2DKV - chain A; structure by X-ray diffraction, 2.00 A resolution.

Chain A:
Name: chitinase
Organism: Oryza sativa Japonica Group
Notes: EC 3.2.1.14
Sequence (309 residues; numbered 32 to 340; the number before each row is that of its first residue):
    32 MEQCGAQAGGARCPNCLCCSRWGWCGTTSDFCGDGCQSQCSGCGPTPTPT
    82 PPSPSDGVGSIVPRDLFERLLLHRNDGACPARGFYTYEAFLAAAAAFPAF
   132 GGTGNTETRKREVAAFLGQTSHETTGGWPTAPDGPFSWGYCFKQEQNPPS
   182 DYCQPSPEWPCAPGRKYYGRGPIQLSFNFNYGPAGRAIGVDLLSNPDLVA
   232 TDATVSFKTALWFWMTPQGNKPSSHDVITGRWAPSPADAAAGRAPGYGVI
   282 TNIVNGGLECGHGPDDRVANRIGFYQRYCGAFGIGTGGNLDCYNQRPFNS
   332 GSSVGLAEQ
Unresolved in the structure: 32, 75-86, 331-340
Disulfides: Cys-35/Cys-50, Cys-44/Cys-56, Cys-47/Cys-74, Cys-49/Cys-63, Cys-67/Cys-71, Cys-110/Cys-172, Cys-184/Cys-192, Cys-291/Cys-323
Differences from the reference sequence: initiating methionine (32)

Overview:
Chain A is chitinase (Oryza sativa Japonica Group); the structure, Crystal structure of class I chitinase from
Oryza sativa L. japonica, was determined by X-ray diffraction, deposited together with 3IWR.
